PDB entry 4YS3 | X-ray diffraction, 3.00 A resolution | chains E and J of the 10 polymer chains in the assembly

Chain E:
Protein: Histone H3.2
Organism: Xenopus laevis
Reference sequence: P84233 (H32_XENLA); residues 638-735 here correspond to UniProt positions 39-136 (UniProt number = residue number - 599)
Chain sequence (98 residues; row label = number of the first residue in the row):
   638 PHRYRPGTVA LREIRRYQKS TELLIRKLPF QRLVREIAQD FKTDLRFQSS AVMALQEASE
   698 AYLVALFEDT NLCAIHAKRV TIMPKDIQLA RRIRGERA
Modified residues: Lys-715 (N(6)-acetyllysine; ALY); Lys-722 (N(6)-acetyllysine; ALY)
Differences from the reference sequence: engineered mutation Ala-702 (Gly103 in P84233)

Chain J:
Molecule: 147-nt DNA strand
Sequence (147 nucleotides; numbered 148 to 294; the number before each row is that of its first residue):
   148 ATCAATATCC ACCTGCAGAT ACTACCAAAA GTGTATTTGG AAACTGCTCC ATCAAAAGGC
   208 ATGTTCAGCT GGATTCCAGC TGAACATGCC TTTTGATGGA GCAGTTTCCA AATACACTTT
   268 TGGTAGTATC TGCAGGTGGA TATTGAT

Chain E / chain J interface:
Residue-residue contacts (22):
  Arg-640(E) with DG292(J), sugar contact
  Tyr-641(E) with DT291(J), phosphate contact; DG292(J), sugar contact
  Arg-642(E) with DC216(J), salt bridge to the phosphate; DG292(J), hydrogen bond to the phosphate
  Pro-643(E) with DG215(J), phosphate contact; DC216(J), sugar contact
  Thr-645(E) with DG292(J), hydrogen bond to the phosphate
  Arg-663(E) with DA208(J), phosphate contact
  Arg-672(E) with DA198(J), salt bridge to the phosphate
  Arg-683(E) with DC197(J), sugar contact; DA198(J), phosphate contact
  Phe-684(E) with DC197(J), sugar contact; DA198(J), hydrogen bond to the phosphate
  Gln-685(E) with DC197(J), phosphate contact
  Ser-686(E) with DC197(J), hydrogen bond to the phosphate
  Arg-716(E) with DG218(J), phosphate contact; DG219(J), phosphate contact
  Val-717(E) with DG218(J), hydrogen bond to the phosphate
  Thr-718(E) with DT217(J), phosphate contact; DG218(J), hydrogen bond to the phosphate
  Met-720(E) with DG219(J), phosphate contact
Other interface residues (no listed pair), chain E (17 interface residues in all): His-639, Lys-715
Other interface residues (no listed pair), chain J (11 interface residues in all): DA293

Overview:
17 residues of chain E face 11 of chain J across their interface, with 6 hydrogen bonds and 2 salt bridges.
Among the polar pairs are Arg-642(E)/DG292(J), Thr-645(E)/DG292(J) and Phe-684(E)/DA198(J).
Chain E is Histone H3.2 (Xenopus laevis) and chain J is a 147-nt DNA strand; the structure, Nucleosome
disassembly by RSC and SWI/SNF is enhanced by H3 acetylation near the nucleosome dyad axis, was determined by
X-ray diffraction, deposited together with 4XZQ and 4Z66.
